Entry 3A8W (X-ray diffraction, 2.10 A resolution); this record covers chain A.

== Chain A ==
Molecule: Protein kinase C iota type
Source organism: Homo sapiens
Notes: EC 2.7.11.13
UniProt: P41743 (KPCI_HUMAN); residues 240-579 here correspond to UniProt positions 249-588 (UniProt number = residue number + 9)
Chain sequence (345 residues; numbered 235 to 579; the number before each row is that of its first residue):
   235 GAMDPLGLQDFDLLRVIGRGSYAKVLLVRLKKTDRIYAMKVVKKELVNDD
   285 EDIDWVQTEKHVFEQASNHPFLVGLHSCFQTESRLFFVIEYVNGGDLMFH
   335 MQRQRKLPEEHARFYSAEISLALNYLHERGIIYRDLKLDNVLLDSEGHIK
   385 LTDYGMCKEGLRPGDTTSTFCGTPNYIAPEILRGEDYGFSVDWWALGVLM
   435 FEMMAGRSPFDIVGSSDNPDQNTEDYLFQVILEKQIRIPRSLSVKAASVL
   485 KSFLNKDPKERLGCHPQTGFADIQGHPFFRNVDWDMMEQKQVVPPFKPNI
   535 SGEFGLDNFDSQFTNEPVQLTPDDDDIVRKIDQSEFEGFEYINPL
Unresolved in the structure: 235-236, 283-286, 446-456
Modified / non-standard residues: T403 (phosphothreonine; TPO); T555 (phosphothreonine; TPO)
Sequence notes: expression tag (235-239)
Small-molecule neighbours: ATP (adenosine-5'-triphosphate): I251, G252, R253, G254, S255, Y256, A257, V259, A272, K274, W289, V307, I323, E324, Y325, V326, L376, T386, D387, F543

== In short ==
Bound to chain A: ATP.
Chain A is Protein kinase C iota type (Homo sapiens); the structure, Crystal Structure of PKCiota kinase
domain, was determined by X-ray diffraction together with 3A8X from the same study.
